6PRC - chains M and H of the 4 polymer chains in the assembly; structure by X-ray diffraction, 2.30 A resolution.

== Chain M ==
Protein: Photosynthetic reaction center
Organism: Blastochloris viridis
Reference sequence: P06010 (RCEM_RHOVI); residue numbers follow UniProt; this construct covers 1-323
Sequence (323 residues; numbered 1 to 323; the number before each row is that of its first residue):
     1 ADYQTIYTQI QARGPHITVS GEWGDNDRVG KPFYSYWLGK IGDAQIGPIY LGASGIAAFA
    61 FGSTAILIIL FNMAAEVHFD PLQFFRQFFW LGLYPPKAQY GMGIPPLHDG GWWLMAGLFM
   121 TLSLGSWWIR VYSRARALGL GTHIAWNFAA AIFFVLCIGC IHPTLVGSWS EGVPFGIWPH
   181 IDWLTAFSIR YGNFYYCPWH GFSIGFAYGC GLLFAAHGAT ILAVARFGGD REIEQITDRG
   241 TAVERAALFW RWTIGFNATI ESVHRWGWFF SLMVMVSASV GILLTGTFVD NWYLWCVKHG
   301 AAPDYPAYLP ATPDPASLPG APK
Ion coordination: bacteriochlorophyll b Mg site 1 near H180 (its only coordinating residue here); bacteriochlorophyll b Mg site 2 near H200 (its only coordinating residue here); Fe2+: H217, E232, H264 (shared with 2 residues of chain L)
Small-molecule neighbours:
  - bacteriochlorophyll b (BCB), molecule 1: I46, M120, F154, V155, I158, V173, I177, W178, H180, I181, W183, L184
  - bacteriochlorophyll b (BCB), molecule 2: G62, A65, I66, I69, M120, L124, F148, A151, I152, F154, V155, I158, W183, L184, T185, F187, S188, N193, F194, Y195, W199, H200, S203, I204, A207, Y208, V274, M275, A278, G281, I282
  - bacteriochlorophyll b (BCB), molecule 3: L184, Y195, Y208
  - bacteriochlorophyll b (BCB), molecule 4: Y195, H200, G201, I204, G205, Y208, G209, L212, F270
  - bacteriopheophytin b (BPB), molecule 1: A58, F59, G62, S63, I66, L67, S123, L124, W127, V131, I144, N147, F148, A151, S271, V274, M275
  - bacteriopheophytin b (BPB), molecule 2: Y208, G211, L212, A215, A216, W250, T253, I254
  - menaquinone-7 (MQ7): L212, L213, A216, H217, T220, V243, A246, A247, W250, I254, F256, N257, A258, T259, I260, V263, W266, F270
  - 15-cis-1,2-dihydroneurosporene (NS5): I66, I69, L70, F88, I104, W113, L114, G117, L118, M120, T121, V155, I158, G159, C160, W169, V173, P174, F175, G176, I177, H180

== Chain H ==
Protein: Photosynthetic reaction center
Organism: Blastochloris viridis
Reference sequence: P06008 (RCEH_RHOVI); numbering as in UniProt (aligned over 2-258)
Sequence (258 residues; row label = number of the first residue in the row):
     1 MYHGALAQHL DIAQLVWYAQ WLVIWTVVLL YLRREDRREG YPLVEPLGLV KLAPEDGQVY
    61 ELPYPKTFVL PHGGTVTVPR RRPETRELKL AQTDGFEGAP LQPTGNPLVD AVGPASYAER
   121 AEVVDATVDG KAKIVPLRVA TDFSIAEGDV DPRGLPVVAA DGVEAGTVTD LWVDRSEHYF
   181 RYLELSVAGS ARTALIPLGF CDVKKDKIVV TSILSEQFAN VPRLQSRDQI TLREEDKVSA
   241 YYAGGLLYAT PERAESLL
Modified / non-standard residues: M1 (n-formylmethionine; FME)

== How chain M and chain H interact ==
Pairs across the interface (127; chain M residue first):
  A1(M) with G199(H)
  D2(M) with G199(H)
  Y3(M) with D202(H)
  Q4(M) with Y179(H), hydrogen bond; L198(H); G199(H)
  T8(M) with Y179(H)
  Q9(M) with D149(H); C201(H), hydrogen bond (side chain-backbone); D202(H); V203(H), hydrogen bond (side chain-backbone)
  I10(M) with I145(H), hydrophobic; D149(H); V150(H); P152(H); F180(H)
  Q11(M) with S144(H); I145(H); A146(H), hydrogen bond (backbone-backbone); D149(H), hydrogen bond (backbone-side chain); F180(H)
  A12(M) with S144(H); V173(H), hydrophobic; F180(H), hydrophobic
  R13(M) with D142(H); F143(H); S144(H), hydrogen bond (backbone-backbone); A146(H)
  G14(M) with D142(H); F143(H); H178(H)
  P15(M) with D142(H); H178(H), hydrogen bond (backbone-side chain)
  I17(M) with R175(H); S176(H); H178(H)
  Y36(M) with E147(H); G148(H); D149(H), hydrogen bond
  K40(M) with D149(H), salt bridge
  D43(M) with E177(H)
  P198(M) with W17(H)
  W199(M) with A13(H); V16(H); W17(H); Q20(H), hydrogen bond
  F202(M) with W17(H); Q20(H); W21(H); I24(H), hydrophobic
  F206(M) with I24(H), hydrophobic
  R226(M) with G199(H), hydrogen bond (side chain-backbone); F200(H); S239(H), hydrogen bond (backbone-side chain); L246(H)
  F227(M) with S239(H); A243(H), hydrophobic
  D230(M) with R181(H), salt bridge
  R231(M) with D125(H), salt bridge; K133(H); I134(H); E177(H); R181(H); E235(H), salt bridge
  E234(M) with R120(H), hydrogen bond (backbone-side chain); D125(H); K133(H), salt bridge
  Q235(M) with R120(H)
  I236(M) with E39(H); F68(H), hydrophobic
  T237(M) with L70(H); V76(H)
  D238(M) with R120(H), salt bridge; A121(H), hydrogen bond (side chain-backbone); L232(H)
  R239(M) with E39(H), salt bridge; G40(H); R82(H); E84(H), salt bridge; A118(H); R120(H)
  G240(M) with A118(H); R120(H); D236(H)
  T241(M) with S116(H), hydrogen bond (side chain-backbone); A118(H); D236(H), hydrogen bond (backbone-side chain)
  E244(M) with A118(H)
  R245(M) with P114(H), hydrogen bond (side chain-backbone); S116(H), hydrogen bond (side chain-backbone); A240(H); A243(H)
  R251(M) with Y41(H), hydrogen bond; L43(H)
  F256(M) with R33(H)
  N257(M) with R33(H), hydrogen bond (backbone-side chain); D36(H)
  A258(M) with D36(H)
  T259(M) with E35(H); D36(H); E39(H)
  E261(M) with K66(H), salt bridge; F68(H)
  S262(M) with E35(H); D36(H), hydrogen bond
  R265(M) with Y31(H), hydrogen bond; L32(H); E35(H), salt bridge; K66(H)
  W266(M) with V28(H), hydrophobic; L32(H), hydrophobic; D36(H), hydrogen bond
  F269(M) with V27(H), hydrophobic; L32(H), hydrophobic
  M273(M) with Q20(H)
  S277(M) with Q20(H)
  T287(M) with H3(H)
  F288(M) with H3(H); G4(H)
  V289(M) with A13(H), hydrophobic
  W295(M) with D11(H), hydrogen bond; A13(H); Q14(H)
  K298(M) with H9(H); D11(H), salt bridge
  H299(M) with D11(H), salt bridge; Q14(H)
Also at the interface, not in a pair above, chain M (55 interface residues in all): V280, L284, W292
Also at the interface, not in a pair above, chain H (75 interface residues in all): I12, R38, A115, Y117, L171, D174, Y182, P197

== Summary ==
55 residues of chain M face 75 of chain H across their interface; the contacts include 23 hydrogen bonds and
12 salt bridges. Polar pairs include K40(M)-D149(H), D230(M)-R181(H) and R231(M)-D125(H). Ligands of chain M:
4 copies of bacteriochlorophyll b, bacteriopheophytin b, menaquinone-7 and 15-cis-1,2-dihydroneurosporene.
Here chain M is Photosynthetic reaction center and chain H is Photosynthetic reaction center, both from
Blastochloris viridis. Entry 6PRC (Photosynthetic reaction center from rhodopseudomonas viridis (dg-420314
(triazine) complex)) was determined by X-ray diffraction, deposited together with 5PRC and 7PRC.
